4FAN - chains D and F of the 6 polymer chains in the assembly; structure by X-ray diffraction, 2.08 A resolution.

Chain D (and F):
Protein: Methylamine dehydrogenase heavy chain
From: Paracoccus denitrificans
Notes: EC 1.4.99.3; chain F of this document is another copy of the same molecule, construct and numbering; everything in this record applies to it too
Reference sequence: A1BB97 (A1BB97_PARDP); residues 2-386 here correspond to UniProt positions 33-417 (UniProt number = residue number + 31)
Sequence (385 residues; numbered 2 to 386; the number before each row is that of its first residue):
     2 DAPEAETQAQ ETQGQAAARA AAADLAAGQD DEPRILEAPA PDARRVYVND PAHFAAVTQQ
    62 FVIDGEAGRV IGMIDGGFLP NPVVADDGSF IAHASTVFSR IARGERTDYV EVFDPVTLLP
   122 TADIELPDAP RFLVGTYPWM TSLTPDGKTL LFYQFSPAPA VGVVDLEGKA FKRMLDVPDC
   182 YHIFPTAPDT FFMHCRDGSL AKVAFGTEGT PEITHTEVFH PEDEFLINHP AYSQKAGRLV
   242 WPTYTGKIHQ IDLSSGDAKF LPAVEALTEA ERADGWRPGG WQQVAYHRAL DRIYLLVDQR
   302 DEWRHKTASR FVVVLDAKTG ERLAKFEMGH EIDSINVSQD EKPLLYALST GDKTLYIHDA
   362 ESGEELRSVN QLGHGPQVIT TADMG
Disordered / not traced: 2-10
Cystine bridges: C181-C196

Interface between chain D and chain F:
Residue-residue contacts - 26 pairs, chain D then chain F:
  V58(D) - V58(F)  hydrophobic
  V58(D) - I102(F)  hydrophobic
  D76(D) - A103(F)
  G77(D) - I102(F)
  G78(D) - I102(F)
  V98(D) - S100(F)
  V98(D) - R101(F)
  V98(D) - I102(F)  hydrophobic
  S100(D) - V98(F)
  R101(D) - V98(F)
  R101(D) - Y110(F)
  R101(D) - D124(F)  salt bridge
  I102(D) - V58(F)  hydrophobic
  I102(D) - D76(F)
  I102(D) - G77(F)
  I102(D) - G78(F)
  I102(D) - Y110(F)
  A103(D) - D76(F)
  R104(D) - E112(F)  salt bridge
  R104(D) - P121(F)
  Y110(D) - R101(F)
  Y110(D) - I102(F)
  E112(D) - R104(F)  salt bridge
  P121(D) - R104(F)
  D124(D) - R101(F)  salt bridge
  H375(D) - H375(F)
Interface residues without a listed pair, chain D (17 interface residues in all): T108, F114
Interface residues without a listed pair, chain F (17 interface residues in all): T108, F114

Overview:
The chain D/chain F interface involves 17 residues from each chain, with 4 salt bridges. Polar contacts
include R101(D)-D124(F) and R104(D)-E112(F).
Both chains are Methylamine dehydrogenase heavy chain (Paracoccus denitrificans). Entry 4FAN (Crystal
Structure of WT MauG in Complex with Pre-Methylamine Dehydrogenase Aged 40 Days) was determined by X-ray
diffraction, deposited together with 4FA1, 4FA4, 4FA5, 4FA9, 4FAV and 4FB1.
